PDB entry 4QW1 | X-ray diffraction, 2.90 A resolution | chains A and G of the 28 polymer chains in the assembly

[Chain A]
Name: Proteasome subunit alpha type-2
Organism: Saccharomyces cerevisiae
Notes: EC 3.4.25.1; engineered mutation(s): A50V
Reference sequence: P23639 (PSA2_YEAST); residues 1-250 here = UniProt positions 1-250
Amino-acid sequence (250 residues; numbered 1 to 250; the number before each row is that of its first residue):
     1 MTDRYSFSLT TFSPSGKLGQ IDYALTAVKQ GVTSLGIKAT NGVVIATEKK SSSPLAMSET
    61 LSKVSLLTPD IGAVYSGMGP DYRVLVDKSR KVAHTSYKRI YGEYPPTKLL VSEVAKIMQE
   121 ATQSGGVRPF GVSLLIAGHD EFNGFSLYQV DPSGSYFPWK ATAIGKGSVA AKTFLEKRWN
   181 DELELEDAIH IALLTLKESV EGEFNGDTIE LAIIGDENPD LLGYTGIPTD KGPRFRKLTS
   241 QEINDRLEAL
Swiss-Prot annotation at these positions:
  - cross-link: Lys108 (Glycyl lysine isopeptide (Lys-Gly) (interchain with G-Cter in ubiquitin))

[Chain G]
Name: Proteasome subunit alpha type-1
Organism: Saccharomyces cerevisiae
Notes: EC 3.4.25.1
Reference sequence: P21243 (PSA1_YEAST); residues -8 to 243 here correspond to UniProt positions 1-252 (UniProt number = residue number + 9)
Amino-acid sequence (252 residues; numbered -8 to 243; the number before each row is that of its first residue; numbers below 1 keep their minus sign (Met-8 is residue -8)):
    -8 MSGAAAASAA GYDRHITIFS PEGRLYQVEY AFKATNQTNI NSLAVRGKDC TVVISQKKVP
    52 DKLLDPTTVS YIFCISRTIG MVVNGPIPDA RNAALRAKAE AAEFRYKYGY DMPCDVLAKR
   112 MANLSQIYTQ RAYMRPLGVI LTFVSVDEEL GPSIYKTDPA GYYVGYKATA TGPKQQEITT
   172 NLENHFKKSK IDHINEESWE KVVEFAITHM IDALGTEFSK NDLEVGVATK DKFFTLSAEN
   232 IEERLVAIAE QD
Unresolved in the structure: -8 to 1, 243
Ion coordination: Mg2+: Thr8, Tyr119, Arg122, Met125

[Chain A / chain G interface]
Contacting residue pairs (63; chain A residue first):
  Asp3(A) - Tyr124(G)
  Tyr5(A) - Ile7(G)
  Tyr5(A) - Ala123(G)  hydrophobic
  Tyr5(A) - Tyr124(G)  hydrophobic
  Leu9(A) - Ile9(G)  hydrophobic
  Leu9(A) - Ala123(G)  hydrophobic
  Gln20(A) - Ile9(G)
  Gln20(A) - Phe10(G)  hydrogen bond (side chain-backbone)
  Tyr23(A) - Phe10(G)
  Tyr23(A) - Ser11(G)
  Tyr23(A) - Pro12(G)  hydrophobic
  Tyr23(A) - Gly14(G)
  Ala24(A) - Phe10(G)  hydrophobic
  Thr26(A) - Pro12(G)
  Thr26(A) - Glu13(G)
  Ala27(A) - Gly14(G)
  Ser52(A) - Tyr153(G)
  Pro54(A) - Lys158(G)
  Pro54(A) - Glu174(G)
  Leu55(A) - Tyr157(G)
  Leu55(A) - Lys158(G)  hydrogen bond (backbone-backbone)
  Leu55(A) - Ala159(G)
  Leu55(A) - Thr170(G)
  Leu55(A) - Glu174(G)
  Leu55(A) - Phe177(G)  hydrophobic
  Ala56(A) - Gly156(G)
  Ala56(A) - Tyr157(G)  hydrophobic
  Met57(A) - Arg37(G)
  Met57(A) - Val155(G)
  Met57(A) - Gly156(G)  hydrogen bond (backbone-backbone)
  Met57(A) - Tyr157(G)
  Met57(A) - Lys158(G)
  Thr60(A) - Tyr146(G)
  Thr60(A) - Val155(G)
  Thr60(A) - Gly156(G)  hydrogen bond (side chain-backbone)
  Leu61(A) - Tyr153(G)  hydrophobic
  Met78(A) - Phe10(G)  hydrophobic
  Met78(A) - Leu16(G)  hydrophobic
  Pro80(A) - Gln117(G)
  Pro80(A) - Ala151(G)
  Pro80(A) - Gly152(G)
  Pro80(A) - Tyr153(G)
  Asp81(A) - Gln117(G)
  Arg83(A) - Ala113(G)  hydrogen bond (side chain-backbone)
  Arg83(A) - Asn114(G)
  Arg83(A) - Gly152(G)  hydrogen bond (side chain-backbone)
  Arg83(A) - Tyr154(G)
  Val84(A) - Asn114(G)
  Val84(A) - Gln117(G)
  Asp87(A) - Lys110(G)  salt bridge
  Asp87(A) - Asn114(G)
  Gly126(A) - Arg122(G)
  Gly126(A) - Ala123(G)  hydrogen bond (backbone-backbone)
  Val127(A) - Gln121(G)
  Val127(A) - Arg122(G)
  Arg128(A) - Thr8(G)
  Arg128(A) - Phe10(G)
  Arg128(A) - Leu16(G)
  Arg128(A) - Thr120(G)  hydrogen bond (side chain-backbone)
  Arg128(A) - Gln121(G)  hydrogen bond (backbone-backbone)
  Pro129(A) - Phe10(G)
  Phe130(A) - Gln121(G)
  Gly131(A) - Phe10(G)
Interface residues without a listed pair, chain A (32 interface residues in all): Met1, Thr2, Gln30, Ser53, Ala121
Interface residues without a listed pair, chain G (33 interface residues in all): Leu173

[In short]
32 residues of chain A and 33 residues of chain G are in contact; the contacts include 9 hydrogen bonds and 1
salt bridge. Polar pairs include Asp87(A)-Lys110(G), Gln20(A)-Phe10(G) and Thr60(A)-Gly156(G). Thr8(G),
Tyr119(G), Arg122(G) and Met125(G) form the Mg2+ site.
Here chain A is Proteasome subunit alpha type-2 and chain G is Proteasome subunit alpha type-1, both from
Saccharomyces cerevisiae. Entry 4QW1 (yCP beta5-A50V mutant in complex with bortezomib) was determined by
X-ray diffraction (same publication as 4QUX, 4QUY, 4QV0, 4QV1, 4QV3, 4QV4 and 42 further entries).
